3B2S - chain A; structure by X-ray diffraction, 1.92 A resolution.

== Chain A ==
Protein: Trichothecene 3-O-acetyltransferase
Organism: Gibberella zeae
Reference sequence: Q9HDE2 (Q9HDE2_GIBZE); residue numbers follow UniProt; this construct covers 1-444
Chain sequence (451 residues; row label = number of the first residue in the row):
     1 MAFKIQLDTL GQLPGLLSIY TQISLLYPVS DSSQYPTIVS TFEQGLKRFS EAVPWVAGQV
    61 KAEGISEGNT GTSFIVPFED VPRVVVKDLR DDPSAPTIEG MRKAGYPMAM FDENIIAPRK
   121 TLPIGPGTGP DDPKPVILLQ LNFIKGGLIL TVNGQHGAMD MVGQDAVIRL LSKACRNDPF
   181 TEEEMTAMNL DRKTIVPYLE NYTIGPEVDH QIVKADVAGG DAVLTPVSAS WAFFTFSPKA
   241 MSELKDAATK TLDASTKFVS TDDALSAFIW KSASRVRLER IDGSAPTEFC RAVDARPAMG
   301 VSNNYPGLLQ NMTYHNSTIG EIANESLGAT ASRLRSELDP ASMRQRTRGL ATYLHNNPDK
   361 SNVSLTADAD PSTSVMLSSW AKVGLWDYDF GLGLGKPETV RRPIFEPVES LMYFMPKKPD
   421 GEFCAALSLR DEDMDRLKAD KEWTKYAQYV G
Not modelled in the structure: 1, 130-131
Construct notes: insertion (445-451)
Ion coordination: Mg2+: S361, N362
Small-molecule neighbours:
  - B2S ((3alpha,7alpha)-3,7,15-trihydroxy-12,13-epoxytrichothec-9-en-8-one): G15, L16, I19, L122, H156, A222, A292, Q310, M312, L365, T366, M376, L377, S378, F405, V408, L411, Y413
  - coenzyme A (COA): D160, M161, V162, K245, F258, S260, T261, D262, D263, R291, A292, V293, D294, Q310, R335, L338, S378, S379, W380, K382
  - MPO (3[N-morpholino]propane sulfonic acid): R48, F49, A52, K173, A174, N177, D178, P179, F180, M185
Reported in the primary citation:
  - catalytic residues: H156
  - binding site for B2S: M312, L411
  - conformationally variable residues (order/disorder transition): G220 to P226
  - specificity-determining residues: V408 (proposed by the authors, not directly observed)

== In short ==
Ligands of chain A: coenzyme A, compound B2S and compound MPO. S361 and N362 form the Mg2+ site. From the
paper: the catalytic residue H156; a binding site for B2S at M312 and L411.
Chain A is Trichothecene 3-O-acetyltransferase (Gibberella zeae); the structure, Crystal Structure of F.
graminearum TRI101 complexed with Coenzyme A and Deoxynivalenol, was determined by X-ray diffraction,
deposited together with 2RKT, 2RKV, 2ZBA and 3B30.
